7NPF - chains H and I of the 10 polymer chains in the assembly; structure by electron microscopy, 4.50 A resolution (low resolution: residue-level contacts below are approximate; hydrogen-bond / salt-bridge calls are withheld).

Chain H:
Name: AAA family ATPase
Source organism: Vibrio cholerae
UniProtKB: A0A085S0Z4 (A0A085S0Z4_VIBCL); residues 3-407 here correspond to UniProt positions 1-405 (UniProt number = residue number - 2)
Sequence (407 residues; each row starts with the number of its first residue):
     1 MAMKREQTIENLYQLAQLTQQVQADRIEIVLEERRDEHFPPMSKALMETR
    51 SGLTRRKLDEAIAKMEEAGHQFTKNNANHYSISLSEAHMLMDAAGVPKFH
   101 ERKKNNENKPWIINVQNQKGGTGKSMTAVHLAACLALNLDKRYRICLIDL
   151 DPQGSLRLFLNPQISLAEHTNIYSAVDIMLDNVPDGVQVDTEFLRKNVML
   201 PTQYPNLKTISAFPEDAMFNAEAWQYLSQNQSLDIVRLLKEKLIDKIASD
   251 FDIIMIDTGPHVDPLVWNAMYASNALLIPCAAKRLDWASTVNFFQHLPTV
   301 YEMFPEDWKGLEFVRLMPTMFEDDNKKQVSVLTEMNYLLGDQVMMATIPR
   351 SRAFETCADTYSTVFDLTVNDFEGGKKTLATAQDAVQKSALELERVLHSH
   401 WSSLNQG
Not modelled in the structure: 1-3, 373-374
Differences from the reference sequence: initiating methionine (1); expression tag (2)
Bound ions: Mg2+: Val-115, Thr-258
Ligand contacts:
  - ATP-gamma-S (AGS; phosphothiophosphoric acid-adenylate ester), molecule 1: Lys-119, Gly-120, Lys-283, Leu-285, Asp-286
  - ATP-gamma-S (AGS), molecule 2: Lys-119, Gly-120, Gly-121, Thr-122, Gly-123, Lys-124, Ser-125, Met-126, Asp-151, Asp-257, Pro-260, Met-320, Phe-354, Glu-355, Ala-358
What the authors report for this chain:
  - binding site for the 49-nt DNA strand (chain I): Lys-44, His-79

Chain I:
Molecule: 49-nt DNA strand
Source organism: Neoarius leptaspis
Sequence (49 nucleotides; each row starts with the number of its first residue):
     2 AAAAAAAAAAAAAAAAAAAAAAAAAAAAAAAAAAAAAAAAAAAAAAAAA

Interface between chain H and chain I:
Pairs across the interface (7):
  Lys-44(H) with DA46(I)
  Arg-55(H) with DA45(I)
  Asn-78(H) with DA46(I); DA47(I)
  His-79(H) with DA45(I); DA46(I)
  Thr-378(H) with DA37(I)
Also at the interface, not in a pair above, chain H (8 interface residues in all): Glu-48, Tyr-80, Gly-375
Also at the interface, not in a pair above, chain I (6 interface residues in all): DA38, DA44

Summary:
The interface between chain H and chain I involves 8 residues on one side and 6 on the other. Ligands of chain
H: ATP-gamma-S. Val-115(H) and Thr-258(H) coordinate Mg2+. The paper reports a binding site for the 49-nt DNA
strand (chain I) at Lys-44(H) and His-79(H).
Chain H is AAA family ATPase (Vibrio cholerae) and chain I is a 49-nt DNA strand (Neoarius leptaspis); the
structure, Vibrio cholerae ParA2-ATPyS-DNA filament, was determined by electron microscopy together with 7NPD
from the same study.
